Entry 8V8F (X-ray diffraction, 2.27 A resolution); this record covers chains A and D of the 8 polymer chains in the assembly.

Chain A (and D):
Molecule: anti-HIV scFv
From: Mus musculus
Notes: antibody fragment or engineered binder; chain D of this document is another copy of the same molecule, construct and numbering; everything in this record applies to it too
Chain sequence (277 residues; row label = number of the first residue in the row; numbers below 1 keep their minus sign (Met-1 is residue -1)):
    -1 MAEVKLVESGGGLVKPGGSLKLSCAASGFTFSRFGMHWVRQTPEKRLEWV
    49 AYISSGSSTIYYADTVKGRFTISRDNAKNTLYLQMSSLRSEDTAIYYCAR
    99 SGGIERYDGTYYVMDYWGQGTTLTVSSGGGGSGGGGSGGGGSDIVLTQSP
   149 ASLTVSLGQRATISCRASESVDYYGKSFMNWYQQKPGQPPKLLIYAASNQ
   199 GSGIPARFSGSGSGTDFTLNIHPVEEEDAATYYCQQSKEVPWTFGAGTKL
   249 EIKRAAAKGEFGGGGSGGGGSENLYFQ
Not modelled in the structure: -1 to 0, 126-137, 252-275 (chain D: -1, 126-138, 253-275)

How chain A and chain D interact:
Pairs across the interface - 4 pairs, chain A then chain D:
  Tyr105(A) - Lys3(D)
  Tyr105(A) - Val5(D)  hydrophobic
  Tyr105(A) - Ser25(D)
  Gln198(A) - Ala75(D)
Other interface residues (no listed pair), chain A (4 interface residues in all): Asn197, Ala204
Other interface residues (no listed pair), chain D (5 interface residues in all): Asn77

In short:
The interface between chain A and chain D involves 4 residues on one side and 5 on the other.
Chain A and chain D are both anti-HIV scFv (Mus musculus); the structure, The co-crystal structure of anti-HIV
scFv and Utag, was determined by X-ray diffraction.
